PDB entry 4V58 | X-ray diffraction, 3.10 A resolution | chains B and D of the 12 polymer chains in the assembly

[Chain B (and D)]
Protein: Fatty acid synthase alpha subunits
Source organism: Thermomyces lanuginosus
Notes: chain D of this document is another copy of the same molecule, construct and numbering; everything in this record applies to it too
Chain sequence (1878 residues; row label = number of the first residue in the row):
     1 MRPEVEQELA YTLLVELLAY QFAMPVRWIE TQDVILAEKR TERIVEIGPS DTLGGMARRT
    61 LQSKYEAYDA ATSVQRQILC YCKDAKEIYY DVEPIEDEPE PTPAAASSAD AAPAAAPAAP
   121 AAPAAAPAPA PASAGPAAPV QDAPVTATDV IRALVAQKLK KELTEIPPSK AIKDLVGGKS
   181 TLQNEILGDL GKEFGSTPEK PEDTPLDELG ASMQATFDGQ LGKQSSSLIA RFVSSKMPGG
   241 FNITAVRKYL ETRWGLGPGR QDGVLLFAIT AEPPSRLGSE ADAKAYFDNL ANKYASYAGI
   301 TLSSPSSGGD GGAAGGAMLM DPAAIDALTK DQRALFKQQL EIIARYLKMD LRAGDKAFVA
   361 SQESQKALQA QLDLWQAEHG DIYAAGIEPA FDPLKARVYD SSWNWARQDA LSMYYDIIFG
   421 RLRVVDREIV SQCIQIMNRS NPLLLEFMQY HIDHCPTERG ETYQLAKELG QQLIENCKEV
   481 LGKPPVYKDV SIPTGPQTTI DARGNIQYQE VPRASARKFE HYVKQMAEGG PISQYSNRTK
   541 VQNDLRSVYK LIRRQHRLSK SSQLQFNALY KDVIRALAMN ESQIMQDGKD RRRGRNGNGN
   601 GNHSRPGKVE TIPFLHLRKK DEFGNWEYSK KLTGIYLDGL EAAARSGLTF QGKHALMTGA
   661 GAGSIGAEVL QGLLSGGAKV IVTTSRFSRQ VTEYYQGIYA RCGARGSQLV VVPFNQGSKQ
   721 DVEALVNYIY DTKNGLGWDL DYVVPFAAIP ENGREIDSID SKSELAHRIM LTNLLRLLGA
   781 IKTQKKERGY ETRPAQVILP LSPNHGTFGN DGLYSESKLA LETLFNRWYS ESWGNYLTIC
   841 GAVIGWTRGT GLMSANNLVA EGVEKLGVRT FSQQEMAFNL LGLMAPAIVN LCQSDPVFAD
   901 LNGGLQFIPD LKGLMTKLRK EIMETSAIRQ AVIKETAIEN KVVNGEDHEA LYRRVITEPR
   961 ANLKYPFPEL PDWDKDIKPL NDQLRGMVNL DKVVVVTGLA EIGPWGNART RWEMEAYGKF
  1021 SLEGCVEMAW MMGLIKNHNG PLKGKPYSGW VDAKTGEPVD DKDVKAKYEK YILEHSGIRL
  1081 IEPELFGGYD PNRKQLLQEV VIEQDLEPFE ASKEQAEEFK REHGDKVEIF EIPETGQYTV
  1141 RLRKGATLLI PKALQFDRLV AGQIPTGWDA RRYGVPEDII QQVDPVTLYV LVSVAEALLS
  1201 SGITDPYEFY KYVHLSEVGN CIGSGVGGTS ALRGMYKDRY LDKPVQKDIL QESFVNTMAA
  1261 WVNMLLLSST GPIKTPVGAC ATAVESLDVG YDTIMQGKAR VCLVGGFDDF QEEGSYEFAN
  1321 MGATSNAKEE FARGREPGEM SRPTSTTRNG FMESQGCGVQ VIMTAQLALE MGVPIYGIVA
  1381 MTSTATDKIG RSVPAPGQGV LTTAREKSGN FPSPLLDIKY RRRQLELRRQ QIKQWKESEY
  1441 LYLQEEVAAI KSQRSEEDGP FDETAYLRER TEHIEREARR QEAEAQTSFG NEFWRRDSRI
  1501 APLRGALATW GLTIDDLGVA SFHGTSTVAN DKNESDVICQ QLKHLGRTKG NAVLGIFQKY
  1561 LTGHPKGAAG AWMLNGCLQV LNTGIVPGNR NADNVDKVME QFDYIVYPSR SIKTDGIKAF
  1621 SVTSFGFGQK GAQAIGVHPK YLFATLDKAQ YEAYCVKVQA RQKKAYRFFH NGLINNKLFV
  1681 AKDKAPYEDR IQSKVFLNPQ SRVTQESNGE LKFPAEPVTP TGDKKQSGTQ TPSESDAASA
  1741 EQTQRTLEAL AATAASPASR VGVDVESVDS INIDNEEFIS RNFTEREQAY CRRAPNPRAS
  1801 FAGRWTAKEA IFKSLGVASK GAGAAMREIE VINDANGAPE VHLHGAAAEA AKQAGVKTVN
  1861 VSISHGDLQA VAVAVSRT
Not modelled in the structure: 95-324, 587-607, 1716-1878 (chain D: 95-324, 587-604, 1716-1878)

[How chain B and chain D interact]
Contacting residue pairs (338):
  Asp991(B) with Arg1496(D), salt bridge
  Lys992(B) with Arg1495(D)
  Asn1092(B) with Arg1121(D)
  Arg1093(B) with Arg1121(D), hydrogen bond (side chain-backbone)
  Gln1095(B) with Glu1122(D); Tyr1240(D), hydrogen bond
  Leu1096(B) with Arg1239(D); Tyr1240(D); Asp1242(D)
  Leu1097(B) with Leu1097(D), hydrophobic; Leu1149(D), hydrophobic; Tyr1240(D), hydrogen bond (backbone-backbone); Leu1241(D); Asp1242(D)
  Gln1098(B) with Gln1115(D), hydrogen bond; Phe1119(D)
  Gln1104(B) with Glu1107(D)
  Glu1107(B) with Gln1104(D)
  Phe1109(B) with Ile1150(D), hydrophobic
  Gln1115(B) with Gln1098(D), hydrogen bond
  Glu1118(B) with Lys1152(D), salt bridge; Ala1153(D), hydrogen bond (backbone-backbone); Leu1154(D)
  Phe1119(B) with Gln1098(D); Ile1150(D), hydrophobic; Pro1151(D); Lys1152(D)
  Arg1121(B) with Arg1093(D), hydrogen bond (backbone-side chain); Ala1153(D), hydrogen bond (side chain-backbone); Leu1154(D)
  Glu1122(B) with Gln1095(D); Pro1151(D); Lys1152(D); Ala1153(D)
  His1123(B) with Ile1150(D); Pro1151(D), hydrogen bond (side chain-backbone)
  Leu1142(B) with Ile1150(D), hydrophobic
  Thr1147(B) with Pro1151(D)
  Leu1148(B) with Leu1148(D), hydrophobic; Leu1149(D); Ile1150(D), hydrophobic
  Leu1149(B) with Leu1097(D), hydrophobic; Leu1148(D); Leu1149(D), hydrogen bond (backbone-backbone); Leu1241(D), hydrophobic
  Ile1150(B) with Phe1109(D), hydrophobic; Phe1119(D), hydrophobic; His1123(D); Leu1142(D), hydrophobic; Leu1148(D), hydrophobic
  Pro1151(B) with Phe1119(D); Glu1122(D); His1123(D), hydrogen bond (backbone-side chain); Thr1147(D)
  Lys1152(B) with Glu1118(D), salt bridge; Phe1119(D); Glu1122(D); Asp1242(D), salt bridge
  Ala1153(B) with Glu1118(D), hydrogen bond (backbone-backbone); Arg1121(D), hydrogen bond (backbone-side chain); Glu1122(D)
  Leu1154(B) with Glu1118(D); Arg1121(D)
  Gln1155(B) with Arg1121(D)
  Asp1178(B) with Arg1391(D), salt bridge
  Tyr1207(B) with Ile1389(D)
  His1214(B) with Arg1405(D)
  Ser1216(B) with Thr1402(D); Arg1405(D), hydrogen bond
  Gly1225(B) with Phe1254(D)
  Thr1229(B) with Tyr1236(D)
  Leu1232(B) with Leu1232(D), hydrophobic; Tyr1236(D)
  Arg1233(B) with Tyr1236(D)
  Met1235(B) with Glu1313(D)
  Tyr1236(B) with Thr1229(D); Leu1232(D); Arg1233(D); Tyr1236(D), hydrophobic; Lys1237(D); Glu1313(D)
  Lys1237(B) with Tyr1236(D); Tyr1240(D)
  Arg1239(B) with Leu1096(D); Tyr1316(D); Glu1317(D), salt bridge; Asn1320(D)
  Tyr1240(B) with Gln1095(D), hydrogen bond; Leu1096(D); Leu1097(D), hydrogen bond (backbone-backbone); Lys1237(D); Leu1241(D), hydrophobic
  Leu1241(B) with Leu1097(D); Leu1149(D), hydrophobic; Tyr1240(D), hydrophobic
  Asp1242(B) with Leu1097(D); Lys1152(D), salt bridge
  Lys1247(B) with Glu1317(D); Asn1320(D); Met1321(D)
  Asp1248(B) with Met1321(D)
  Ile1249(B) with Glu1317(D)
  Leu1250(B) with Glu1317(D); Phe1318(D), hydrophobic; Met1321(D), hydrophobic
  Gln1251(B) with Met1321(D); Val1393(D); Pro1394(D)
  Phe1254(B) with Gly1225(D)
  Asn1256(B) with Val1277(D); Ala1279(D); Phe1627(D), hydrogen bond (side chain-backbone); Lys1630(D)
  Thr1257(B) with Val1393(D)
  Ala1260(B) with Gly1628(D)
  Trp1261(B) with Arg1391(D); Val1393(D), hydrophobic
  Asn1263(B) with Thr1386(D); Asp1387(D), hydrogen bond (side chain-backbone); Gln1629(D)
  Met1264(B) with Ile1389(D); Gly1390(D); Arg1391(D); Ser1392(D); Val1393(D); Gln1629(D)
  Leu1265(B) with Arg1391(D)
  Ser1268(B) with Ile1389(D)
  Ser1269(B) with Thr1386(D); Asp1387(D)
  Thr1270(B) with Ala1385(D); Thr1386(D); Gly1399(D); Thr1402(D)
  Gly1271(B) with Thr1384(D); Ala1385(D); Thr1386(D), hydrogen bond (backbone-backbone)
  Pro1272(B) with Thr1384(D)
  Ile1273(B) with Glu1285(D); Thr1384(D), hydrogen bond (backbone-side chain); Thr1386(D); Gly1628(D); Lys1630(D)
  Lys1274(B) with Glu1285(D); Asp1288(D), salt bridge; Val1289(D); Asp1292(D), salt bridge; Thr1384(D)
  Thr1275(B) with Thr1275(D); Pro1276(D); Val1277(D), hydrogen bond (backbone-backbone); Glu1285(D), hydrogen bond (backbone-side chain); Lys1630(D), hydrogen bond
  Pro1276(B) with Thr1275(D)
  Val1277(B) with Asn1256(D); Thr1275(D), hydrogen bond (backbone-side chain); Val1277(D), hydrophobic
  Ala1279(B) with Asn1256(D)
  Glu1285(B) with Ile1273(D); Lys1274(D); Thr1275(D), hydrogen bond (side chain-backbone)
  Asp1288(B) with Lys1274(D), salt bridge; Lys1298(D), salt bridge
  Val1289(B) with Lys1274(D)
  Asp1292(B) with Lys1274(D), salt bridge; Gln1296(D); Lys1298(D), salt bridge
  Ile1294(B) with Arg1496(D), hydrogen bond (backbone-side chain)
  Met1295(B) with Gln1296(D), hydrogen bond (backbone-side chain); Arg1495(D), hydrogen bond (backbone-side chain)
  Gln1296(B) with Asp1292(D); Met1295(D), hydrogen bond (side chain-backbone); Gln1296(D); Arg1495(D)
  Gly1297(B) with Arg1496(D)
  Lys1298(B) with Asp1288(D), salt bridge; Asp1292(D), salt bridge; Thr1382(D), hydrogen bond (side chain-backbone)
  Ala1299(B) with Arg1496(D)
  Arg1300(B) with Arg1496(D)
  Glu1313(B) with Met1235(D); Tyr1236(D)
  Tyr1316(B) with Arg1239(D)
  Glu1317(B) with Arg1239(D), salt bridge; Lys1247(D); Ile1249(D); Leu1250(D)
  Phe1318(B) with Leu1250(D), hydrophobic
  Asn1320(B) with Arg1239(D); Lys1247(D)
  Met1321(B) with Lys1247(D); Leu1250(D), hydrophobic; Gln1251(D)
  Thr1382(B) with Lys1298(D), hydrogen bond (backbone-side chain)
  Thr1384(B) with Gly1271(D); Pro1272(D); Ile1273(D), hydrogen bond (side chain-backbone); Lys1274(D)
  Ala1385(B) with Thr1270(D); Gly1271(D)
  Thr1386(B) with Asn1263(D); Ser1269(D); Thr1270(D); Gly1271(D), hydrogen bond (backbone-backbone); Ile1273(D)
  Asp1387(B) with Asn1263(D), hydrogen bond (backbone-side chain); Ser1269(D)
  Lys1388(B) with Tyr1687(D); Asp1689(D), salt bridge; Gln1692(D)
  Ile1389(B) with Tyr1207(D); Met1264(D); Ser1268(D); Lys1682(D); Asp1683(D); Lys1684(D); Ala1685(D), hydrophobic
  Gly1390(B) with Met1264(D)
  Arg1391(B) with Asp1178(D), salt bridge; Trp1261(D); Met1264(D); Leu1265(D); Lys1682(D); Asp1683(D), salt bridge
  Ser1392(B) with Met1264(D)
  Val1393(B) with Gln1251(D); Trp1261(D), hydrophobic; Met1264(D)
  Pro1394(B) with Gln1251(D)
  Gln1398(B) with Gln1692(D); Phe1696(D)
  Gly1399(B) with Thr1270(D)
  Leu1401(B) with Ser1693(D); Phe1696(D), hydrophobic; Leu1697(D)
  Thr1402(B) with Ser1216(D); Thr1270(D); Phe1696(D)
  Ala1404(B) with Leu1697(D)
  Arg1405(B) with His1214(D); Ser1216(D), hydrogen bond; Phe1696(D); Leu1697(D); Pro1699(D)
  Glu1406(B) with Leu1697(D), hydrogen bond (backbone-backbone); Pro1699(D)
  Lys1407(B) with Asn1698(D); Pro1699(D)
  Gly1409(B) with Glu1469(D)
  Asn1410(B) with Glu1469(D), hydrogen bond (backbone-side chain)
  Phe1411(B) with Phe1461(D), hydrophobic; Tyr1466(D), hydrophobic; Glu1469(D), hydrogen bond (backbone-side chain)
  Pro1414(B) with His1473(D)
  Leu1415(B) with Glu1477(D); Arg1480(D)
  Tyr1420(B) with Glu1439(D); His1473(D); Glu1477(D)
  Arg1423(B) with Glu1439(D), salt bridge; Tyr1442(D)
  Gln1424(B) with Trp1435(D), hydrogen bond; Glu1439(D), hydrogen bond
  Leu1427(B) with Trp1435(D)
  Arg1428(B) with Arg1428(D)
  Gln1431(B) with Gln1431(D)
  Trp1435(B) with Gln1424(D), hydrogen bond
  Glu1439(B) with Tyr1420(D); Arg1423(D), salt bridge; Gln1424(D), hydrogen bond
  Tyr1442(B) with Arg1423(D)
  Phe1461(B) with Phe1411(D), hydrophobic
  Tyr1466(B) with Phe1411(D), hydrophobic
  Glu1469(B) with Gly1409(D); Asn1410(D), hydrogen bond; Phe1411(D)
  His1473(B) with Pro1414(D); Tyr1420(D); Arg1499(D)
  Arg1476(B) with Arg1499(D)
  Glu1477(B) with Phe1489(D)
  Arg1480(B) with Ser1488(D), hydrogen bond (side chain-backbone); Phe1493(D)
  Gln1481(B) with Phe1489(D)
  Glu1484(B) with Ser1488(D)
  Ser1488(B) with Arg1480(D), hydrogen bond (backbone-side chain); Glu1484(D)
  Phe1489(B) with Glu1477(D); Gln1481(D)
  Phe1493(B) with Arg1480(D), hydrogen bond (backbone-side chain)
  Arg1495(B) with Lys992(D); Met1295(D), hydrogen bond (side chain-backbone); Gln1296(D)
  Arg1496(B) with Asp991(D), salt bridge; Ile1294(D), hydrogen bond (side chain-backbone); Gly1297(D); Ala1299(D); Arg1300(D)
  Ser1498(B) with Pro1699(D); Gln1700(D)
  Arg1499(B) with His1473(D); Arg1476(D)
  Gln1540(B) with Ser1693(D), hydrogen bond
  His1544(B) with Leu1697(D)
  Phe1627(B) with Asn1256(D), hydrogen bond (backbone-side chain)
  Gly1628(B) with Ala1260(D); Ile1273(D)
  Gln1629(B) with Asn1263(D); Met1264(D)
  Lys1630(B) with Asn1256(D); Ile1273(D); Thr1275(D), hydrogen bond
  Lys1682(B) with Ile1389(D); Arg1391(D)
  Asp1683(B) with Ile1389(D); Arg1391(D), salt bridge
  Lys1684(B) with Ile1389(D)
  Tyr1687(B) with Lys1388(D)
  Asp1689(B) with Lys1388(D), salt bridge
  Gln1692(B) with Lys1388(D); Gln1398(D)
  Ser1693(B) with Leu1401(D); Gln1540(D), hydrogen bond
  Phe1696(B) with Gln1398(D); Leu1401(D), hydrophobic; Thr1402(D); Arg1405(D)
  Leu1697(B) with Leu1401(D); Ala1404(D); Arg1405(D); Glu1406(D), hydrogen bond (backbone-backbone); His1544(D)
  Asn1698(B) with Lys1407(D)
  Pro1699(B) with Arg1405(D); Glu1406(D); Lys1407(D); Ser1498(D)
  Gln1700(B) with Ser1498(D)
Also at the interface, not in a pair above, chain B (173 interface residues in all): Glu1099, Val1100, Ile1179, Glu1217, Val1226, Lys1243, Gln1246, Glu1252, Ser1253, Val1255, Leu1266, Tyr1291, Thr1293, Gln1311, Gly1314, Thr1364, Ser1383, Ser1413, Gln1434, Arg1470, Ala1681, Ala1685
Also at the interface, not in a pair above, chain D (173 interface residues in all): Asn1092, Glu1099, Gln1155, Ile1179, Glu1217, Val1226, Lys1243, Asp1248, Glu1252, Ser1253, Val1255, Thr1257, Leu1266, Gly1278, Tyr1291, Thr1293, Gln1311, Gly1314, Ser1383, Ser1413, Leu1415, Leu1427, Gln1434, Ala1465, Arg1470, Glu1492, Ala1681

[Overview]
Chain B and chain D each contribute 173 residues to their interface; the contacts include 53 hydrogen bonds
and 24 salt bridges. Polar contacts include Asp991(B)-Arg1496(D), Glu1118(B)-Lys1152(D) and
Lys1152(B)-Asp1242(D).
Chain B and chain D are both Fatty acid synthase alpha subunits (Thermomyces lanuginosus); the structure,
Crystal structure of fatty acid synthase from thermomyces lanuginosus at 3.1 angstrom resolution, was
determined by X-ray diffraction.
